Entry 6RT5 (X-ray diffraction, 2.30 A resolution); this record covers chains A and C.

== Chain A ==
Molecule: 3-nt RNA strand
Sequence (3 nucleotides; numbered 0 to 2; the number before each row is that of its first residue; numbering starts at 0):
     0 GAC
Disordered / not traced: 0
Modified positions: 6MZ (N6-methyladenosine-5'-monophosphate) at position 1

== Chain C ==
Molecule: YTH domain-containing protein 1
From: Homo sapiens
UniProtKB: Q96MU7 (YTDC1_HUMAN); residue numbers follow UniProt; this construct covers 345-509
Amino-acid sequence (166 residues; row label = number of the first residue in the row):
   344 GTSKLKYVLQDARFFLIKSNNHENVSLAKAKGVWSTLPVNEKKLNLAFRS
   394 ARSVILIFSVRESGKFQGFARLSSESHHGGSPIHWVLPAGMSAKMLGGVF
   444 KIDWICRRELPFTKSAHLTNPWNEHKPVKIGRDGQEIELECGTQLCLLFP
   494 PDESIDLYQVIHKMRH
Disordered / not traced: 422-425, 508-509
Sequence notes: expression tag (344)

== Interface between chain A and chain C ==
Residue-residue contacts (12; chain A residue first):
  6MZ_1(A) / Lys-361(C)  hydrogen bond to the sugar
  6MZ_1(A) / Ser-362(C)  base contact
  6MZ_1(A) / Asn-363(C)  hydrogen bond to the base
  6MZ_1(A) / Asn-367(C)  hydrogen bond to the base
  6MZ_1(A) / Trp-377(C)  base contact
  6MZ_1(A) / Ser-378(C)  hydrogen bond to the base
  6MZ_1(A) / Leu-380(C)  sugar contact
  6MZ_1(A) / Trp-428(C)  base contact
  6MZ_1(A) / Leu-439(C)  base contact
  6MZ_1(A) / Asp-476(C)  base contact
  C2(A) / Arg-475(C)  phosphate contact
  C2(A) / Asp-476(C)  hydrogen bond to the phosphate
Interface residues without a listed pair, chain C (15 interface residues in all): Asn-364, Thr-379, Pro-431, Ala-432

== In short ==
Chain A and chain C form an interface of 2 and 15 residues respectively, with 5 hydrogen bonds. Among the
polar pairs are 6MZ_1(A)/Asn-363(C), 6MZ_1(A)/Asn-367(C) and 6MZ_1(A)/Ser-378(C).
Chain A is a 3-nt RNA strand and chain C is YTH domain-containing protein 1 (Homo sapiens); the structure, The
YTH domain of YTHDC1 protein in complex with Gm6AC oligonucleotide, was determined by X-ray diffraction (same
publication as 6RT4, 6RT6 and 6RT7).
